PDB entry 2QQR | X-ray diffraction, 1.80 A resolution | chain A

[Chain A]
Protein: JmjC domain-containing histone demethylation protein 3A
Organism: Homo sapiens
Notes: EC 1.14.11.-; fragment: HYBRID TUDOR DOMAINS (Residues: 897-1011)
Reference sequence: O75164 (JHD3A_HUMAN); residues 897-1011 here = UniProt positions 897-1011
Chain sequence (118 residues; row label = number of the first residue in the row):
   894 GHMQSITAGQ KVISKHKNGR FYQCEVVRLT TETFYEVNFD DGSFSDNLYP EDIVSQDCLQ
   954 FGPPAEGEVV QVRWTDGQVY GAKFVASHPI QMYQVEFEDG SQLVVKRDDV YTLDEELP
Sequence notes: expression tag (894-896)
Modified residues: Mse896 (selenomethionine; parent Met); Mse985 (selenomethionine; parent Met)
Swiss-Prot annotation at these positions:
  - site (Histone H3K4me3 binding): D945, W967, Y973
  - mutagenesis: D939 (D939R: Impairs binding to H4K20me2, promoting partial recruitment of TP53BP1), D945 (D945A: Impairs binding to H3K4me3; D945R: Abolishes binding to H3K4me3), W967 (W967H: Abolishes binding to H3K4me3), Y973 (Y973A: Abolishes binding to H3K4me3)
What the authors report for this chain:
  - self-association interface (contacts with another copy of this molecule): R913
  - mutagenesis - D939R, Y942A, Y942R, T968A, T968R: unchanged binding to H3K4me3
  - mutagenesis - N940R (46-fold), D945R (200-fold): decreased binding to H3K4me3
  - mutagenesis - N940R, Y942A, Y942R, D945R, T968A, T968R: unchanged binding to H4K20me3

[In short]
Curated annotation (UniProt) lists 4 mutagenesis sites. The paper reports that N940R and D945R reduce binding
to H3K4me3; a self-association interface involving R913; 7 substitutions were tested in all.
Chain A is JmjC domain-containing histone demethylation protein 3A (Homo sapiens); the structure, JMJD2A
hybrid tudor domains, was determined by X-ray diffraction (same publication as 2QQS).
